Entry 8BW1 (X-ray diffraction, 3.25 A resolution); this record covers chains V and W of the 32 polymer chains in the assembly.

# Chain V
Name: Proteasome subunit beta type-2
Source organism: Saccharomyces cerevisiae
Notes: EC 3.4.25.1
UniProt: P25043 (PSB2_YEAST); residues 1-232 here correspond to UniProt positions 30-261 (UniProt number = residue number + 29)
Sequence (232 residues; row label = number of the first residue in the row):
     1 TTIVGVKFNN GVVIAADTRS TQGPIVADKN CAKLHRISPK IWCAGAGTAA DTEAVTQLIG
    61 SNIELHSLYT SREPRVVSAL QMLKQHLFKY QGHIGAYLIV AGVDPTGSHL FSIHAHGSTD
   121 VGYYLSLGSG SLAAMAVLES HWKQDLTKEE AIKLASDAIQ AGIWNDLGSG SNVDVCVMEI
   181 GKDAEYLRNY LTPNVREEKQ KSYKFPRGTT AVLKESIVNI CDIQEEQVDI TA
Not modelled in the structure: 227-232
Bound ions: Mg2+: Ile163, Asp166 (shared with 1 residue of chain L)
Curated features (UniProtKB/Swiss-Prot):
  - active site: Thr1 (Nucleophile)

# Chain W
Name: Proteasome subunit beta type-3
Source organism: Saccharomyces cerevisiae
UniProt: P25451 (PSB3_YEAST); residues 0-204 here correspond to UniProt positions 1-205 (UniProt number = residue number + 1)
Sequence (205 residues; each row starts with the number of its first residue; numbering starts at 0):
     0 MSDPSSINGG IVVAMTGKDC VAIACDLRLG SQSLGVSNKF EKIFHYGHVF LGITGLATDV
    60 TTLNEMFRYK TNLYKLKEER AIEPETFTQL VSSSLYERRF GPYFVGPVVA GINSKSGKPF
   120 IAGFDLIGCI DEAKDFIVSG TASDQLFGMC ESLYEPNLEP EDLFETISQA LLNAADRDAL
   180 SGWGAVVYII KKDEVVKRYL KMRQD
Not modelled in the structure: 0
Bound ions: Mg2+: Asp204 (shared with 3 residues of chain K)
Curated features (UniProtKB/Swiss-Prot):
  - modified residue: Ser30 (Phosphoserine)
  - cross-link: Lys69 (Glycyl lysine isopeptide (Lys-Gly) (interchain with G-Cter in ubiquitin))

# Chain V / chain W interface
Contacting residue pairs - 67 pairs, chain V then chain W:
  Gln22(V) - Phe146(W)
  Ile25(V) - Asp143(W)
  Ile25(V) - Phe146(W)  hydrophobic
  Val26(V) - Phe146(W)
  Ala27(V) - Asp130(W)
  Ala27(V) - Phe146(W)  hydrophobic
  Asp28(V) - Asp130(W)
  Lys29(V) - Glu150(W)  salt bridge
  Thr48(V) - Ile126(W)
  Ala49(V) - Cys128(W)  hydrophobic
  Ala50(V) - Tyr95(W)
  Ala50(V) - Ile126(W)  hydrophobic
  Ala50(V) - Cys128(W)
  Asp51(V) - Tyr95(W)  hydrogen bond
  Asp51(V) - Arg98(W)  salt bridge
  Glu53(V) - Ile129(W)
  Ala54(V) - Tyr95(W)
  Tyr90(V) - Phe99(W)  hydrophobic
  His93(V) - Arg98(W)  hydrogen bond (backbone-side chain)
  His93(V) - Phe99(W)
  Arg196(V) - Glu150(W)  salt bridge
  Lys199(V) - Ser151(W)
  Lys199(V) - Tyr153(W)  hydrogen bond (side chain-backbone)
  Ser202(V) - Glu154(W)  hydrogen bond
  Tyr203(V) - Ser151(W)
  Tyr203(V) - Leu152(W)
  Lys204(V) - Glu154(W)
  Lys204(V) - Asp161(W)  salt bridge
  Phe205(V) - Leu152(W)  hydrophobic
  Phe205(V) - Glu164(W)
  Phe205(V) - Gln168(W)
  Arg207(V) - Glu158(W)
  Arg207(V) - Glu160(W)  salt bridge
  Arg207(V) - Asp161(W)  salt bridge
  Arg207(V) - Glu164(W)
  Gly208(V) - Glu164(W)  hydrogen bond (backbone-side chain)
  Thr209(V) - Glu164(W)  hydrogen bond (backbone-side chain)
  Thr210(V) - Glu164(W)  hydrogen bond (backbone-side chain)
  Thr210(V) - Ser167(W)
  Thr210(V) - Gln168(W)  hydrogen bond
  Thr210(V) - Leu199(W)
  Ala211(V) - Leu199(W)
  Ala211(V) - Lys200(W)  hydrogen bond (backbone-backbone)
  Val212(V) - Phe163(W)  hydrophobic
  Val212(V) - Arg197(W)
  Val212(V) - Tyr198(W)
  Leu213(V) - Tyr198(W)  hydrogen bond (backbone-backbone)
  Leu213(V) - Leu199(W)
  Leu213(V) - Lys200(W)
  Lys214(V) - Lys196(W)
  Lys214(V) - Arg197(W)
  Lys214(V) - Tyr198(W)  hydrogen bond (backbone-backbone)
  Glu215(V) - Lys196(W)
  Glu215(V) - Arg197(W)  salt bridge
  Ser216(V) - Val194(W)
  Ser216(V) - Val195(W)
  Ser216(V) - Lys196(W)  hydrogen bond (backbone-backbone)
  Ile217(V) - Val194(W)
  Val218(V) - His44(W)
  Val218(V) - Tyr187(W)  hydrophobic
  Val218(V) - Val194(W)  hydrogen bond (backbone-backbone)
  Val218(V) - Lys196(W)
  Asn219(V) - His44(W)
  Ile220(V) - Gly46(W)
  Ile220(V) - His47(W)
  Ile220(V) - Val194(W)  hydrophobic
  Asp222(V) - Lys74(W)  salt bridge
Other interface residues (no listed pair), chain V (38 interface residues in all): Ile94, Gly95, Pro206
Other interface residues (no listed pair), chain W (43 interface residues in all): Phe49, Ser91, Asp124, Glu131, Asp134, Leu157, Thr165, Leu171, Lys191, Glu193

# Overview
The interface between chain V and chain W involves 38 residues on one side and 43 on the other; the contacts
include 13 hydrogen bonds and 8 salt bridges. Polar pairs include Lys29(V)-Glu150(W), Asp51(V)-Arg98(W) and
Arg196(V)-Glu150(W).
Chain V is Proteasome subunit beta type-2 and chain W is Proteasome subunit beta type-3, both from
Saccharomyces cerevisiae; the structure, Yeast 20S proteasome in complex with an engineered fellutamide
derivative (C14QAL), was determined by X-ray diffraction.
